Entry 9DWK (electron microscopy, 4.30 A resolution (low resolution: residue-level contacts below are approximate; hydrogen-bond / salt-bridge calls are withheld)); this record covers chains A and I of the 12 polymer chains in the assembly.

Chain A:
Name: Histone H3.2
Organism: Homo sapiens
UniProtKB: Q71DI3 (H32_HUMAN); residues 1-135 here correspond to UniProt positions 2-136 (UniProt number = residue number + 1)
Sequence (135 residues; each row starts with the number of its first residue):
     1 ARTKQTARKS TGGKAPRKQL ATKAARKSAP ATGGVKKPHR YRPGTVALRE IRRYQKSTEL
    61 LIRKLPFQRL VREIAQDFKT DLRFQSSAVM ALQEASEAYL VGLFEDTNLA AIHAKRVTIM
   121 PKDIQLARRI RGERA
Unresolved in the structure: 1-40, 135
Differences from the reference sequence: engineered mutation Ala110 (Cys111 in Q71DI3)

Chain I:
Molecule: 601 I strand (damaged strand 1)
Sequence (106 nucleotides; each row starts with the number of its first residue):
     1 ATCGAGAATC CCGGTGCCGA GGCCGCTCAA TTGGTCGTAG ACAGCTCTAG CACCGCTTAA
    61 ACGCACGTAC GCGCTGTCCC CCGCGTTTTA ACCGCCAAGG GGATTA
Unresolved in the structure: 1

Chain A / chain I interface:
Contacting residue pairs (9; chain A residue first):
  Leu82(A) - DC51(I)
  Arg83(A) - DC51(I)
  Phe84(A) - DG50(I)
  Phe84(A) - DC51(I)
  Gln85(A) - DG50(I)
  Ser86(A) - DG50(I)
  Arg116(A) - DG71(I)
  Val117(A) - DG71(I)
  Thr118(A) - DG71(I)
Interface residues without a listed pair, chain I (4 interface residues in all): DC70

Summary:
8 residues of chain A face 4 of chain I across their interface.
Chain A is Histone H3.2 (Homo sapiens) and chain I is 601 I strand (damaged strand 1); the structure, DNA
Polymerase Beta bound to a nucleosome containing a 1-nt gap at SHL-3.5, was determined by electron microscopy.
